Entry 2POW (X-ray diffraction, 1.75 A resolution); this record covers chain A.

Chain A:
Protein: Carbonic anhydrase 2
From: Homo sapiens
Notes: EC 4.2.1.1
Reference sequence: P00918 (CAH2_HUMAN); residue numbers follow UniProt; this construct covers 1-125, 127-260
Amino-acid sequence (260 residues; numbered 1 to 261; 1 number in that range is skipped by the numbering (no residue carries it; nothing is unmodelled there); the number before each row is that of its first residue):
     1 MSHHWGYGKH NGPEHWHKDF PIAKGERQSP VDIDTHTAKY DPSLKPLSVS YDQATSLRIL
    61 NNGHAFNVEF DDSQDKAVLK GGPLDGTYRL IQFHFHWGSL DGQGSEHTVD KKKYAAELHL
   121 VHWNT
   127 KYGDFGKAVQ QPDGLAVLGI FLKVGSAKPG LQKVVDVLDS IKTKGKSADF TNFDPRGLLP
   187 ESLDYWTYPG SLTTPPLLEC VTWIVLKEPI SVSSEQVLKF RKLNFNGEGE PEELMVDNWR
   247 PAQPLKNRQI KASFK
Disordered / not traced: 1-3
Ion coordination: Zn2+: His-94, His-96, His-119 (together with I7C)
Small-molecule neighbours: I7C (4-amino-6-(trifluoromethyl)benzene-1,3-disulfonamide): Asn-62, His-64, Asn-67, Gln-92, His-94, His-96, Glu-106, His-119, Val-121, Phe-131, Leu-141, Val-143, Ser-197, Leu-198, Thr-199, Thr-200, Val-207, Trp-209
Swiss-Prot annotation at these positions:
  - active site: His-64 (Proton donor/acceptor)
  - binding site (Zn(2+)): His-94, His-96, His-119
  - site: Tyr-7 (Fine-tunes the proton-transfer properties of H-64), Asn-62 (Fine-tunes the proton-transfer properties of H-64), Asn-67 (Fine-tunes the proton-transfer properties of H-64), Gln-92 (Involved in the binding of some activators, including histamine and L-histidine)
  - modified residue: Ser-2 (N-acetylserine)
  - natural variant: Lys-18 (K18E: In Jogjakarta), Gln-92 (Q92P: In OPTB3), His-94 (H94Y: In OPTB3 loss of activity), His-107 (H107Y: In OPTB3)
  - mutagenesis: Trp-5 (W5A: Impaired activity, not rescued by 4-methylimidazole (4-MI); when associated with W-64), Tyr-7 (Y7F: Enhanced activity; Y7H: Reduced proton transfer rate), Asn-62 (N62A: Reduced activity; N62D: Strongly reduced activity; N62H: Reduced proton transfer; when associated with A-64; N62L: Reduced activity; N62T: Reduced activity; N62V: Reduced activity), His-64 (H64A: Reduced CO(2) hydrase activity, rescued by 4-methylimidazole (4-MI). Reduced proton transfer; when associated with H-62. Enhanced proton transfer; when associated with H-67 ...), Ala-65 (A65F: Reduced activity; A65S: 2-fold decrease in enzyme efficiency, as determined by kcat/KM ratio, and efficiently inhibited by chlorzolamide; when associated with Q-67), Asn-67 (N67H: Enhanced proton transfer; when associated with A-64; N67L: Reduced activity ...), His-94 (H94C/D/E/N/Q: Strongly reduced CO(2) hydrase and p-nitrophenyl acetate esterase activities, impaired stability of zinc binding), Glu-106 (E106A/Q: Strongly reduced CO(2) hydrase activity; E106D: Normal CO(2) hydrase activity), Glu-117 (E117Q: Strongly reduced activity and sulfonamide affinity), His-119 (H119D/N/Q: Reduced activity; H119E: Strongly reduced activity), Val-121 (V121A/G/I/L/S: Reduced CO(2) hydrase and p-nitrophenyl acetate esterase activities; V121K/R: Strongly reduced CO(2) hydrase and p-nitrophenyl acetate esterase activities), Thr-199 (T199H: Higher affinity for bicarbonate. Enhanced proton transfer capacity; when associated with A-64; T199S: Enhanced p-nitrophenyl acetate esterase activity, but normal CO(2) hydrase activity), 1 further mutagenesis entry in UniProt

In short:
Chain A binds compound I7C. The Zn2+ site is built by His-94, His-96 and His-119. UniProt lists active-site
residue His-64, 3 Zn2+-binding residues and 13 mutagenesis sites.
Chain A is Carbonic anhydrase 2 (Homo sapiens); the structure, The crystal structure of the human carbonic
anhydrase II in complex with 4-amino-6-trifluoromethyl-benzene-1,3-disulfonamide, was determined by X-ray
diffraction (same publication as 2POU and 2POV).
